Entry 8C81 (electron microscopy, 3.30 A resolution); this record covers chains B and C of the 5 polymer chains in the assembly.

== Chain B ==
Protein: Serine palmitoyltransferase 1
Source organism: Saccharomyces cerevisiae
Notes: EC 2.3.1.50
UniProtKB: P25045 (LCB1_YEAST); the construct has insertions or renumbered stretches relative to UniProt, so the offset changes along the chain: -21 to -13 = UniProt 1-9; 10-558 = UniProt 10-558
Chain sequence (580 residues; row label = number of the first residue in the row; numbers below 1 keep their minus sign (Met-21 is residue -21)):
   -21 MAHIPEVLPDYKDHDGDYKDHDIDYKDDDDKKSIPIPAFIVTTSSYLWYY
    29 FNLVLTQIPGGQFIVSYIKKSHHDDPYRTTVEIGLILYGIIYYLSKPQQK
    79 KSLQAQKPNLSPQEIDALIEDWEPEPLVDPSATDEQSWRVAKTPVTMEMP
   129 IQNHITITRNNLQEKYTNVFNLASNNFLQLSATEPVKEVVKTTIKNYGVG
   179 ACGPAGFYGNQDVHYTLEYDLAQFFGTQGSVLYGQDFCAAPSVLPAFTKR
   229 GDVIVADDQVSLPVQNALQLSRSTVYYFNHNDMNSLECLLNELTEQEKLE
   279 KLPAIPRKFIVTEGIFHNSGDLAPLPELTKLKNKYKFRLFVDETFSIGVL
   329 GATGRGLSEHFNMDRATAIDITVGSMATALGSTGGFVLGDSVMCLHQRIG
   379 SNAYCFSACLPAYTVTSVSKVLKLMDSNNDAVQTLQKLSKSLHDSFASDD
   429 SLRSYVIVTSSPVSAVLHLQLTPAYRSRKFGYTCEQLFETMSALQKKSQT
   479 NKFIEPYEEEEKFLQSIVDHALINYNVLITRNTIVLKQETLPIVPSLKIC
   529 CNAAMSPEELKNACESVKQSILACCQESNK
Unresolved in the structure: -21 to 17, 557-558
Sequence notes: insertion (-12 to 9)
Small-molecule neighbours: ergosterol (ERG): Tyr24, Leu25, Tyr28, Tyr66
Curated features (UniProtKB/Swiss-Prot):
  - modified residue: Thr121 (Phosphothreonine)

== Chain C ==
Protein: Serine palmitoyltransferase 2
Source organism: Saccharomyces cerevisiae
Notes: EC 2.3.1.50
UniProtKB: P40970 (LCB2_YEAST); residue numbers follow UniProt; this construct covers 1-561
Chain sequence (561 residues; each row starts with the number of its first residue):
     1 MSTPANYTRVPLCEPEELPDDIQKENEYGTLDSPGHLYQVKSRHGKPLPE
    51 PVVDTPPYYISLLTYLNYLILIILGHVHDFLGMTFQKNKHLDLLEHDGLA
   101 PWFSNFESFYVRRIKMRIDDCFSRPTTGVPGRFIRCIDRISHNINEYFTY
   151 SGAVYPCMNLSSYNYLGFAQSKGQCTDAALESVDKYSIQSGGPRAQIGTT
   201 DLHIKAEKLVARFIGKEDALVFSMGYGTNANLFNAFLDKKCLVISDELNH
   251 TSIRTGVRLSGAAVRTFKHGDMVGLEKLIREQIVLGQPKTNRPWKKILIC
   301 AEGLFSMEGTLCNLPKLVELKKKYKCYLFIDEAHSIGAMGPTGRGVCEIF
   351 GVDPKDVDILMGTFTKSFGAAGGYIAADQWIIDRLRLDLTTVSYSESMPA
   401 PVLAQTISSLQTISGEICPGQGTERLQRIAFNSRYLRLALQRLGFIVYGV
   451 ADSPVIPLLLYCPSKMPAFSRMMLQRRIAVVVVAYPATPLIESRVRFCMS
   501 ASLTKEDIDYLLRHVSEVGDKLNLKSNSGKSSYDGKRQRWDIEEVIRRTP
   551 EDCKDDKYFVN
Glycans and other covalent adducts: pyridoxal phosphate (PLP) linked to Lys366
Small-molecule neighbours:
  - pyridoxal phosphate (PLP): Met224, Gly225, Tyr226, His250, Glu302, Asp331, Ala333, His334, Thr363, Thr365, Gly372
  - Q7G (2-{[(4-O-alpha-D-glucopyranosyl-alpha-D-glucopyranosyl)oxy]methyl}-4-{[(3beta,9beta,14beta,17beta,25R)-spirost-5-en-3-yl]oxy}butyl 4-O-alpha-D-glucopyranosyl-alpha-D-glucopyranoside): His76, Val77, Phe80, Met83, Thr84, Lys87, Ser104, Asn105, Phe106, Glu107
  - Z8A (N-[(2S,3S,4R)-1,3,4-trihydroxyoctadecan-2-yl]hexacosanamide): Tyr65, Tyr68, Leu69, Ile72, Ile73, His76, Tyr110, Tyr485, Leu490
Curated features (UniProtKB/Swiss-Prot):
  - modified residue: Lys366 (N6-(pyridoxal phosphate)lysine)
  - mutagenesis: His334 (H334F: Loss of activity. No effect on interaction with LCB1), Lys366 (K366T: Loss of activity. No effect on interaction with LCB1)
Reported in the primary citation:
  - binding site for pyridoxal phosphate: Lys366
  - binding site for Z8A: Tyr110, Tyr485
  - catalytic residues: Lys366 (citing earlier work)
  - mutagenesis - Y485S: increased catalytic activity
  - mutagenesis - Y485S: unchanged growth
  - mutagenesis - Y110S: abolished growth
  - mutagenesis - Y110S: decreased catalytic activity

== Interface between chain B and chain C ==
Residue-residue contacts - 133 pairs, chain B then chain C:
  Leu81(B) - Pro288(C)  hydrophobic
  Leu81(B) - Lys289(C)
  Gln82(B) - Gln282(C)
  Gln82(B) - Leu285(C)
  Gln82(B) - Gly286(C)  hydrogen bond (side chain-backbone)
  Gln82(B) - Trp294(C)
  Ala83(B) - Leu285(C)
  Lys85(B) - Val284(C)
  Lys85(B) - Asn291(C)
  Asp94(B) - Arg280(C)  salt bridge
  Ile97(B) - Arg280(C)
  Trp100(B) - Trp294(C)  hydrogen bond (side chain-backbone)
  Trp100(B) - Ile297(C)  hydrophobic
  Trp100(B) - Tyr324(C)
  Trp100(B) - Lys325(C)
  Pro102(B) - Lys295(C)
  Glu103(B) - Lys295(C)  hydrogen bond (backbone-backbone)
  Glu103(B) - Tyr327(C)  hydrogen bond (backbone-side chain)
  Pro104(B) - Lys296(C)
  Pro104(B) - Tyr327(C)
  Leu105(B) - Phe236(C)  hydrophobic
  Leu105(B) - Lys296(C)  hydrogen bond (backbone-side chain)
  Leu105(B) - Tyr327(C)
  Val106(B) - Phe236(C)  hydrophobic
  Val106(B) - Trp380(C)
  Val106(B) - Arg384(C)
  Asp107(B) - Arg384(C)
  Ala110(B) - Arg384(C)
  Gln114(B) - Arg384(C)
  Gln114(B) - Leu387(C)
  Arg117(B) - Leu387(C)
  Val118(B) - Leu387(C)  hydrophobic
  Thr121(B) - Ala195(C)
  Pro122(B) - Gln196(C)
  Val123(B) - Thr199(C)
  Val123(B) - Thr200(C)
  Thr124(B) - Thr199(C)  hydrogen bond (backbone-backbone)
  Thr124(B) - Thr200(C)
  Thr124(B) - Asp201(C)
  Glu126(B) - Tyr186(C)
  Glu126(B) - Asp201(C)
  Pro128(B) - Lys185(C)
  Pro128(B) - Ser187(C)
  Ile129(B) - Gln189(C)
  Ile129(B) - Gly191(C)
  Ile129(B) - Gly198(C)
  Ala151(B) - Gln196(C)  hydrogen bond (backbone-side chain)
  Ala151(B) - Ile197(C)
  Asn153(B) - Gly191(C)  hydrogen bond (backbone-backbone)
  Asn154(B) - Gln189(C)
  Asn154(B) - Ser190(C)  hydrogen bond (side chain-backbone)
  Ser159(B) - Ile188(C)
  Val168(B) - Ile188(C)  hydrophobic
  Lys169(B) - Asp184(C)  salt bridge
  Ile172(B) - Leu180(C)  hydrophobic
  Ile172(B) - Val183(C)  hydrophobic
  Lys173(B) - Ser171(C)
  Asn174(B) - Pro15(C)
  Tyr175(B) - Val129(C)
  Val177(B) - Ala179(C)  hydrophobic
  Val177(B) - Gln405(C)
  Gly178(B) - Gly369(C)
  Ala179(B) - Thr365(C)
  Cys180(B) - Tyr163(C)  hydrogen bond (backbone-backbone)
  Pro182(B) - Tyr163(C)
  Gly184(B) - Phe122(C)
  Gly184(B) - Ser123(C)
  Phe185(B) - Phe122(C)
  Phe185(B) - Arg124(C)
  Phe185(B) - Val481(C)  hydrophobic
  Tyr186(B) - Arg124(C)  hydrogen bond
  Tyr186(B) - Thr126(C)
  Tyr186(B) - Ser161(C)
  Tyr186(B) - Ala479(C)
  Asn188(B) - Pro125(C)
  Asn188(B) - Thr126(C)
  Gln189(B) - Thr126(C)
  Gln189(B) - Gly128(C)
  Asp190(B) - Leu12(C)
  Asp190(B) - Cys13(C)
  Asp190(B) - Thr126(C)
  Tyr193(B) - Val10(C)  hydrophobic
  Gln213(B) - Met224(C)
  Gln213(B) - Ser395(C)  hydrogen bond
  Asp214(B) - Glu396(C)
  Phe215(B) - Asn231(C)
  Phe215(B) - Tyr394(C)  hydrophobic
  Phe215(B) - Ser395(C)
  Cys216(B) - Gly227(C)
  Phe225(B) - Trp102(C)  hydrophobic
  Leu240(B) - Tyr394(C)  hydrophobic
  Gln247(B) - Leu259(C)
  Leu248(B) - Leu259(C)  hydrophobic
  Arg250(B) - Arg258(C)
  Ile283(B) - Glu95(C)
  Ile283(B) - Gly98(C)
  Ile283(B) - Leu99(C)
  Ile283(B) - Ala100(C)
  Pro284(B) - Ala100(C)
  Arg285(B) - Pro101(C)
  Arg285(B) - Trp102(C)
  Arg316(B) - Ala100(C)  hydrogen bond (side chain-backbone)
  Arg316(B) - Trp102(C)
  Ala355(B) - Glu396(C)
  Thr361(B) - Glu396(C)  hydrogen bond
  Gly362(B) - Glu396(C)
  Asp368(B) - Trp102(C)
  Val370(B) - Phe103(C)  hydrophobic
  His374(B) - Phe103(C)
  Ile377(B) - Val111(C)  hydrophobic
  Asn380(B) - Tyr226(C)
  Phe384(B) - Tyr226(C)
  Phe384(B) - His250(C)
  Phe384(B) - Thr251(C)
  Ser385(B) - Met224(C)
  Tyr391(B) - Pro399(C)
  Tyr391(B) - Pro401(C)
  Tyr391(B) - Val402(C)
  Ser395(B) - Ile188(C)
  Ser476(B) - Asp238(C)  hydrogen bond
  Ser476(B) - Lys240(C)
  Ser476(B) - Lys295(C)  hydrogen bond (backbone-side chain)
  Thr478(B) - Lys295(C)  hydrogen bond
  Thr508(B) - Gln196(C)
  Thr511(B) - Ser393(C)  hydrogen bond
  Ile512(B) - Tyr394(C)
  Val513(B) - Leu389(C)
  Val513(B) - Tyr394(C)
  Lys515(B) - Asp388(C)  salt bridge
  Gln516(B) - Asn234(C)
  Gln516(B) - Asp388(C)
  Gln516(B) - Thr390(C)
  Glu517(B) - Tyr394(C)  hydrogen bond
Also at the interface, not in a pair above, chain B (103 interface residues in all): Ile93, Glu98, Pro108, Thr111, Met127, Ser152, Ala160, Lys165, Gly181, Val191, Thr194, Tyr197, Asn244, Phe287, Lys314, Ile349, Gly359, Met371, Ala381, Ala386, Lys474, Lys475, Arg509
Also at the interface, not in a pair above, chain C (110 interface residues in all): Arg9, Pro11, Asp97, Thr127, Ile134, Ser162, Asn164, Ala169, Thr176, Pro193, Arg194, Ile204, Ala235, Lys239, Thr255, Arg265, Ile283, Pro293, Asp358, Ile359, Ile381, Asp383, Arg386, Thr391, Val480

== In short ==
Chain B and chain C form an interface of 103 and 110 residues respectively; the contacts include 19 hydrogen
bonds and 3 salt bridges. Polar pairs include Asp94(B)-Arg280(C), Lys169(B)-Asp184(C) and Lys515(B)-Asp388(C).
Bound to chain B: ergosterol. From the paper: the catalytic residue Lys366(C); Y485S of chain C increases
catalytic activity.
Here chain B is Serine palmitoyltransferase 1 and chain C is Serine palmitoyltransferase 2, both from
Saccharomyces cerevisiae. Entry 8C81 (Cryo-EM structure of the yeast SPT-Orm1-Sac1 complex) was determined by
electron microscopy together with 8C80 and 8C82 from the same study.
